7RD1 - chains L and M of the 32 polymer chains in the assembly; structure by electron microscopy, 3.07 A resolution.

== Chain L ==
Protein: Hexon protein
From: Chimpanzee adenovirus Y25
UniProtKB: G9G854 (G9G854_9ADEN); numbering as in UniProt (aligned over 1-942)
Chain sequence (942 residues; each row starts with the number of its first residue):
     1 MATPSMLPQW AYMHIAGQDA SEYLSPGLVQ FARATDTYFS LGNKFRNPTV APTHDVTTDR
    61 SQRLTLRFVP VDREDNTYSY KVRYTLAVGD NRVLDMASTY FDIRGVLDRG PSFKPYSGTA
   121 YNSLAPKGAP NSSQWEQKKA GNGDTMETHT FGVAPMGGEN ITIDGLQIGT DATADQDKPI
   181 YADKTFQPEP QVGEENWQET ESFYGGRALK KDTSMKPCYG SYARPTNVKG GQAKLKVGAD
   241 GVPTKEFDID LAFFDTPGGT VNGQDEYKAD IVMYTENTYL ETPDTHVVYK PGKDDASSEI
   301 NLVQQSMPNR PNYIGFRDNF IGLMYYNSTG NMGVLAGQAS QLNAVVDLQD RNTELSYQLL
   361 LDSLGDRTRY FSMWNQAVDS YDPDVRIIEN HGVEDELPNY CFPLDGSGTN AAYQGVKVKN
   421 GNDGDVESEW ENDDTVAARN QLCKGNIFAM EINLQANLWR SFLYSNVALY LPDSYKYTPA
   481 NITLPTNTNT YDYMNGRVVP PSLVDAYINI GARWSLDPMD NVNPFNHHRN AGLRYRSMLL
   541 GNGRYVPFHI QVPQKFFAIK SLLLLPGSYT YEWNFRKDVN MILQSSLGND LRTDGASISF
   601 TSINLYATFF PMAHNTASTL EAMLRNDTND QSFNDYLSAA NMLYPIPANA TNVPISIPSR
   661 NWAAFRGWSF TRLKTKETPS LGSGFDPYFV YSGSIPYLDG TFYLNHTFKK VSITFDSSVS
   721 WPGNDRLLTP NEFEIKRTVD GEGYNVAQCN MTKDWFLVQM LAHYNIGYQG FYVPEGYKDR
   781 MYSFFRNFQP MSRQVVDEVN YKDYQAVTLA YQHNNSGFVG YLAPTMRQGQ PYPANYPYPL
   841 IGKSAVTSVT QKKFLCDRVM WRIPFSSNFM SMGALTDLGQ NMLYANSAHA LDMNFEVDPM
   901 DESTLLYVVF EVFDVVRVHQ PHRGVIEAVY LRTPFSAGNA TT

== Chain M ==
Protein: Penton protein
From: Chimpanzee adenovirus Y25
UniProtKB: G9G849 (G9G849_9ADEN); residue numbers follow UniProt; this construct covers 1-532
Chain sequence (532 residues; each row starts with the number of its first residue):
     1 MMRRAYPEGP PPSYESVMQQ AMAAAAAMQP PLEAPYVPPR YLAPTEGRNS IRYSELAPLY
    61 DTTRLYLVDN KSADIASLNY QNDHSNFLTT VVQNNDFTPT EASTQTINFD ERSRWGGQLK
   121 TIMHTNMPNV NEFMYSNKFK ARVMVSRKTP NGVTVTDGSQ DILEYEWVEF ELPEGNFSVT
   181 MTIDLMNNAI IDNYLAVGRQ NGVLESDIGV KFDTRNFRLG WDPVTELVMP GVYTNEAFHP
   241 DIVLLPGCGV DFTESRLSNL LGIRKRQPFQ EGFQIMYEDL EGGNIPALLD VDAYEKSKEE
   301 SAAAATAAVA TASTEVRGDN FASPAAVAAA EAAETESKIV IQPVEKDSKD RSYNVLPDKI
   361 NTAYRSWYLA YNYGDPEKGV RSWTLLTTSD VTCGVEQVYW SLPDMMQDPV TFRSTRQVSN
   421 YPVVGAELLP VYSKSFFNEQ AVYSQQLRAF TSLTHVFNRF PENQILVRPP APTITTVSEN
   481 VPALTDHGTL PLRSSIRGVQ RVTVTDARRR TCPYVYKALG IVAPRVLSSR TF
Unresolved in the structure: 1-50, 149-159, 303-338
From the paper describing this entry:
  - conformationally variable residues (order/disorder transition): A305 to T335

== Interface between chain L and chain M ==
Residue-residue contacts - 66 pairs, chain L then chain M:
  D72(L) with Q417(M)
  R73(L) with Q417(M)
  E74(L) with Q417(M); V418(M); S419(M), hydrogen bond
  N76(L) with V418(M)
  Y78(L) with Q81(M)
  K81(L) with R416(M), hydrogen bond (side chain-backbone); Q417(M); V418(M)
  R83(L) with T415(M)
  T329(L) with L78(M); L88(M); V499(M)
  G330(L) with R416(M); R501(M), hydrogen bond (backbone-side chain)
  M332(L) with R416(M), hydrogen bond (backbone-side chain); R497(M)
  V334(L) with R416(M)
  Q338(L) with R413(M)
  Q341(L) with R413(M); S414(M); R493(M)
  L342(L) with R493(M)
  N343(L) with R416(M)
  Q349(L) with L78(M); T104(M)
  D350(L) with T104(M), hydrogen bond
  T570(L) with R413(M)
  E572(L) with R416(M); Q417(M), hydrogen bond
  M642(L) with E101(M)
  Y644(L) with E101(M)
  I657(L) with E101(M)
  P658(L) with F97(M), hydrophobic; T98(M)
  S659(L) with E55(M); F97(M)
  R660(L) with E55(M); E101(M), salt bridge; Q105(M)
  S680(L) with S77(M), hydrogen bond (side chain-backbone)
  G682(L) with L78(M)
  S683(L) with S77(M); L78(M); Y80(M); Q81(M)
  G684(L) with Q81(M), hydrogen bond (backbone-side chain)
  F685(L) with Y80(M); Q81(M)
  S936(L) with T104(M); Q105(M)
  A937(L) with T104(M); T106(M)
  G938(L) with T106(M), hydrogen bond (backbone-side chain); N108(M)
  N939(L) with N108(M); S495(M), hydrogen bond (backbone-side chain)
  A940(L) with S494(M); S495(M), hydrogen bond (backbone-backbone)
  T941(L) with T106(M); S495(M); I496(M), hydrogen bond (side chain-backbone); R497(M), hydrogen bond (side chain-backbone)
  T942(L) with R493(M); R497(M), hydrogen bond (backbone-side chain)
Interface residues without a listed pair, chain L (48 interface residues in all): N331, G333, G337, L348, S656, N661, L681, D686, P687, Y688, F935
Interface residues without a listed pair, chain M (32 interface residues in all): S54, N79, D96, T100, D404

== In short ==
48 residues of chain L face 32 of chain M across their interface; the contacts include 14 hydrogen bonds and 1
salt bridge. Polar pairs include R660(L)-E101(M), E74(L)-S419(M) and K81(L)-R416(M). The paper reports
conformational variability at A305(M).
Chain L is Hexon protein and chain M is Penton protein, both from Chimpanzee adenovirus Y25; the structure,
The Capsid Structure of the ChAdOx1 viral vector/chimpanzee adenovirus Y25, was determined by electron
microscopy (same publication as 7OP2).
